Entry 8TTI (X-ray diffraction, 1.98 A resolution); this record covers chain A.

# Chain A
Name: Tryptophan 6-halogenase
From: uncultured bacterium
UniProtKB: M9QSI0 (M9QSI0_9BACT); numbering as in UniProt (aligned over 1-529)
Amino-acid sequence (529 residues; numbered 1 to 529; the number before each row is that of its first residue):
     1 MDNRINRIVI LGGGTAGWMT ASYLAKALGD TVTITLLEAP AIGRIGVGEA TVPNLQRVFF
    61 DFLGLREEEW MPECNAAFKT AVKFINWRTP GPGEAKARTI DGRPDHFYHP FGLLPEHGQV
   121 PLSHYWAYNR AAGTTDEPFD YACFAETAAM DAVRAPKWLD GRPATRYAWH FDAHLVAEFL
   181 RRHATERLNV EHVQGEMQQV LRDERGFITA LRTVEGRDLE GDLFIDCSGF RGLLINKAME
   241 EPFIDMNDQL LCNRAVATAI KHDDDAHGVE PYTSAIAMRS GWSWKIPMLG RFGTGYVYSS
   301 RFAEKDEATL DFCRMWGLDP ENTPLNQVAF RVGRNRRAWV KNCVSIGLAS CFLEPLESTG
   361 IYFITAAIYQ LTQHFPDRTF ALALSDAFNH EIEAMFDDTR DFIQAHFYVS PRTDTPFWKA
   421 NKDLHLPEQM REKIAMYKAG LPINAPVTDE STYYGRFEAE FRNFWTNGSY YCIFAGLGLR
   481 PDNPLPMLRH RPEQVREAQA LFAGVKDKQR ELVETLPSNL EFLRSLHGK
Disordered / not traced: 1, 40-45, 529
Small-molecule neighbours: tryptophan (TRP): Val52, Pro53, Lys79, Val82, His109, Pro110, Phe111, Gly112, Glu357, Tyr453, Tyr454, Glu460, Phe464, Trp465, Ser469
From the paper describing this entry:
  - binding site for the ligand FAD: Gly13, Thr15, Ala16, Gly17, Ala50, Met197, Leu348, Ile361
  - binding site for tryptophan: Tyr453, Tyr454, Phe464, Trp465

# Overview
Ligands of chain A: tryptophan. The paper reports a binding site for the ligand FAD at Gly13, Thr15 and Ala16
among others; a binding site for tryptophan at Tyr453, Tyr454 and Phe464 among others.
Chain A is Tryptophan 6-halogenase (uncultured bacterium); the structure, Trp-6-Halogenase BorH complexed with
FAD and Trp, was determined by X-ray diffraction, deposited together with 8FOV, 8FOX and 8TTK.
